PDB entry 9FGG | electron microscopy, 2.60 A resolution | chains C and D of the 6 polymer chains in the assembly

# Chain C
Protein: Gamma-aminobutyric acid receptor subunit gamma-2
Organism: Homo sapiens
Reference sequence: P18507 (GBRG2_HUMAN), isoform P18507-2; residues -38 to 436 here correspond to UniProt positions 1-475 (UniProt number = residue number + 39)
Amino-acid sequence (495 residues; numbered -38 to 456; the number before each row is that of its first residue; numbers below 1 keep their minus sign (Met-38 is residue -38)):
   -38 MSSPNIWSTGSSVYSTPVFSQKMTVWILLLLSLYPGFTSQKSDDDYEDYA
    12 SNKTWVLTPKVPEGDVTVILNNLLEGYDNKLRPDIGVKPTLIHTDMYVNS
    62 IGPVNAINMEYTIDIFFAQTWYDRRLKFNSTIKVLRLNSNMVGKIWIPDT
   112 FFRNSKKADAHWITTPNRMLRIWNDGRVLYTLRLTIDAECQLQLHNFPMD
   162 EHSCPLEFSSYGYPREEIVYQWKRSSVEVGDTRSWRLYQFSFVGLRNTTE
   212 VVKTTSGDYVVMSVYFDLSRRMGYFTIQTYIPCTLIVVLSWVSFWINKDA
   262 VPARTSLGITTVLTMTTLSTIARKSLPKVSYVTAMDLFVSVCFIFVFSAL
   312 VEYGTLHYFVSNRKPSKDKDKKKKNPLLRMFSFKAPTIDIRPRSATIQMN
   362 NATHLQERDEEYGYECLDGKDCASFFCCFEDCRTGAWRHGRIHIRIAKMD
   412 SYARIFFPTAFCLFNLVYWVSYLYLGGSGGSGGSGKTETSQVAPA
Not modelled in the structure: -38 to 26, 324-405, 437-456
Disulfides: Cys151-Cys165
Covalent attachments: N-acetylglucosamine (NAG) linked to Asn208
Sequence notes: expression tag (437-456)
Curated features (UniProtKB/Swiss-Prot):
  - region: Arg394 to Asp411 (Interaction with GABARAP)
  - glycosylation (N-linked (GlcNAc...) asparagine): Asn13, Asn90, Asn208

# Chain D
Protein: Gamma-aminobutyric acid receptor subunit alpha-1
Organism: Homo sapiens
Reference sequence: P14867 (GBRA1_HUMAN); residues 1-429 here correspond to UniProt positions 28-456 (UniProt number = residue number + 27)
Amino-acid sequence (464 residues; row label = number of the first residue in the row; numbers below 1 keep their minus sign (Met-34 is residue -34)):
   -34 MKKSPGLSDYLWAWTLFLSTLTGRSYGDYKDDDDKQPSLQDELKDNTTVF
    16 TRILDRLLDGYDNRLRPGLGERVTEVKTDIFVTSFGPVSDHDMEYTIDVF
    66 FRQSWKDERLKFKGPMTVLRLNNLMASKIWTPDTFFHNGKKSVAHNMTMP
   116 NKLLRITEDGTLLYTMRLTVRAECPMHLEDFPMDAHACPLKFGSYAYTRA
   166 EVVYEWTREPARSVVVAEDGSRLNQYDLLGQTVDSGIVQSSTGEYVVMTT
   216 HFHLKRKIGYFVIQTYLPCIMTVILSQVSFWLNRESVPARTVFGVTTVLT
   266 MTTLSISARNSLPKVAYATAMDWFIAVCYAFVFSALIEFATVNYFTKRGY
   316 AWDGKSVVPEKPKKVKDPLIKKNNTYAPTATSYTPNLARGDPGLATIAKS
   366 ATIEPKEVKPETKPPEPKKTFNSVSKIDRLSRIAFPLLFGIFNLVYWATY
   416 LNREPQLKAPTPHQ
Not modelled in the structure: -34 to 11, 319-383, 417-429
Disulfides: Cys139-Cys153
Covalent attachments: N-acetylglucosamine (NAG) linked to Asn111
Sequence notes: initiating methionine (-34); expression tag (-33 to 0)
Ligand contacts:
  - gamma-amino-butanoic acid (ABU): Phe65, Arg67, Leu118, Thr130
  - PIO ([(2R)-2-octanoyloxy-3-[oxidanyl-[(1R,2R,3S,4R,5R,6S)-2,3,6-tris(oxidanyl)-4,5-diphosphonooxy-cyclohexyl]oxy-phosphoryl]oxy-propyl] octanoate): Arg249, Ser299, Ile302, Glu303, Thr306, Phe310, Lys312, Arg313, Phe386, Asn387, Ser388, Val389, Ser390, Lys391, Ile392, Leu395, Ser396, Ala399
  - Etomidate (V8D): Ile228, Gln229, Leu232, Pro233, Met236
Curated features (UniProtKB/Swiss-Prot):
  - binding site (4-aminobutanoate): Arg67, Thr130
  - binding site (3alpha-hydroxy-5alpha-pregnan-11,20-dione): Trp246
  - glycosylation (N-linked (GlcNAc...) asparagine): Asn11, Asn111

# How chain C and chain D interact
Contacting residue pairs - 81 pairs, chain C then chain D:
  Val27(C) - Leu30(D)  hydrophobic
  Thr28(C) - Asp27(D)  hydrogen bond
  Thr28(C) - Leu30(D)
  Leu31(C) - Arg29(D)
  Leu31(C) - Leu30(D)  hydrophobic
  Asn32(C) - Arg29(D)  hydrogen bond
  Asn60(C) - His102(D)
  Ser61(C) - Glu138(D)
  Phe77(C) - Tyr160(D)  hydrophobic
  Arg97(C) - Glu166(D)  salt bridge
  Leu98(C) - Ala161(D)
  Asn99(C) - Trp95(D)
  Asn99(C) - Tyr162(D)
  Asn101(C) - Asn28(D)
  Met102(C) - Arg29(D)
  Lys105(C) - Arg29(D)
  His122(C) - Lys105(D)
  Ile124(C) - Thr99(D)
  Ile124(C) - Phe100(D)
  Ile124(C) - Phe101(D)  hydrophobic
  Ile124(C) - Ser107(D)
  Ile124(C) - Ala109(D)
  Thr125(C) - Thr99(D)  hydrogen bond (side chain-backbone)
  Thr125(C) - Met131(D)
  Thr126(C) - Pro97(D)
  Thr126(C) - Asp98(D)
  Asn128(C) - Phe100(D)
  Asn128(C) - Tyr160(D)
  Arg129(C) - Tyr160(D)
  Met130(C) - Tyr160(D)  hydrophobic
  Met130(C) - Ala161(D)  hydrophobic
  Met130(C) - Thr207(D)
  Arg132(C) - Ala161(D)  hydrogen bond (side chain-backbone)
  Arg132(C) - Thr163(D)
  Arg132(C) - Thr207(D)  hydrogen bond (side chain-backbone)
  Arg132(C) - Tyr210(D)  hydrogen bond
  Thr142(C) - Tyr160(D)
  Leu143(C) - Tyr160(D)  hydrogen bond (backbone-side chain)
  Arg144(C) - Phe100(D)
  Arg144(C) - Phe101(D)  hydrogen bond (side chain-backbone)
  Arg144(C) - His102(D)  hydrogen bond (side chain-backbone)
  Arg144(C) - Gly104(D)  hydrogen bond (side chain-backbone)
  Arg144(C) - Tyr160(D)  hydrogen bond (backbone-side chain)
  Ser195(C) - Glu138(D)
  Ser195(C) - Pro140(D)
  Arg197(C) - Asp57(D)  salt bridge
  Arg197(C) - Lys105(D)
  Tyr199(C) - His56(D)
  Tyr199(C) - Asp57(D)
  Tyr199(C) - Met58(D)
  Tyr199(C) - Pro278(D)  hydrophobic
  Tyr199(C) - Lys279(D)
  Tyr199(C) - Ala281(D)
  Gln200(C) - Lys279(D)
  Arg232(C) - Ala281(D)
  Gly234(C) - Ala281(D)
  Tyr235(C) - Arg274(D)
  Tyr235(C) - Lys279(D)
  Tyr235(C) - Val280(D)
  Tyr235(C) - Ala281(D)
  Gln239(C) - Ile271(D)  hydrogen bond (side chain-backbone)
  Gln239(C) - Arg274(D)
  Leu246(C) - Tyr294(D)  hydrophobic
  Leu246(C) - Phe298(D)
  Leu250(C) - Val263(D)  hydrophobic
  Leu250(C) - Phe298(D)
  Leu250(C) - Leu301(D)  hydrophobic
  Val253(C) - Ile302(D)  hydrophobic
  Val253(C) - Ala305(D)  hydrophobic
  Ile257(C) - Val252(D)  hydrophobic
  Ile257(C) - Asn308(D)
  Asn258(C) - Asn308(D)  hydrogen bond (backbone-side chain)
  Ala261(C) - Val252(D)  hydrophobic
  Ala264(C) - Val252(D)  hydrophobic
  Ala264(C) - Thr256(D)
  Leu268(C) - Val260(D)  hydrophobic
  Thr271(C) - Val260(D)
  Thr275(C) - Leu264(D)
  Leu279(C) - Ile271(D)  hydrophobic
  Ile282(C) - Ile271(D)  hydrophobic
  Ser286(C) - Lys279(D)
Interface residues without a listed pair, chain C (54 interface residues in all): Leu35, Asp56, Leu140, Pro243, Val249, Trp256, Pro263, Ser267, Arg415
Interface residues without a listed pair, chain D (55 interface residues in all): Phe66, Thr96, Val108, Leu133, Ser206, Pro253, Thr267, Ser270, Asn275, Tyr309

# Summary
Chain C and chain D form an interface of 54 and 55 residues respectively; the contacts include 13 hydrogen
bonds and 2 salt bridges. Among the polar pairs are Arg97(C)-Glu166(D), Arg197(C)-Asp57(D) and
Thr28(C)-Asp27(D). Ligands of chain D: compound PIO, gamma-amino-butanoic acid and Etomidate.
Here chain C is Gamma-aminobutyric acid receptor subunit gamma-2 and chain D is Gamma-aminobutyric acid
receptor subunit alpha-1, both from Homo sapiens. Entry 9FGG (Cryo-EM structure of the full-length
alpha1beta3gamma2 GABA(A) receptor in Saposin A nanodisc bound to GABA and ...) was determined by electron
microscopy.
